PDB entry 8H2H | electron microscopy, 3.20 A resolution | chains A and D of the 3 polymer chains in the assembly

== Chain A ==
Molecule: LtrB
From: Lactococcus lactis
Sequence (902 nucleotides; each row starts with the number of its first residue; note: 1590 numbers in that range are skipped by the numbering (no residue carries them; nothing is unmodelled there)):
     1 GUGCGCCCAG AUAGGGUGUU AAGUCAAGUA GUUUAAGGUA CUACUCUGUA AGAUAACACA
    61 GAAAACAGCC AACCUAACCG AAAAGCGAAA GCUGAUACGG GAACAGAGCA CGGUUGGAAA
   121 GCGAUGAGUU ACCUAAAGAC AAUCGGGUAC GACUGAGUCG CAAUGUUAAU CAGAUAUAAG
   181 GUAUAAGUUG UGUUUACUGA ACGCAAGUUU CUAAUUUCGG UUAUGUGUCG AUAGAGGAAA
   241 GUGUCUGAAA CCUCUAGUAC AAAGAAAGGU AAGUUAUGGU UGUGGACUUA UCUGUUAUCA
   301 CCACAUUUGU ACAAUCUGUA GGAGAACCUA UGGGAACGAA ACGAAAGCGA UGCCGAGAAU
   361 CUGAAUUUAC CAAGACUUAA CACUAACUGG GGAUACCCUA AACAAGAAUG CCUAAUAGAA
   421 AGGAGGAAAA AGGCUAUAGC ACUAGAGCUU GAAAAUCUUG CAAGGGUACG GAGUACUCGU
   481 AGUAGUCUGA GAAGGGUAAC GCCCUUUACA UGGCAAAGGG GUACAGUUAU UGUGUACUAA
   541 AAUUAAAAAU UGAUUAGGGA GGAAAACCUC AAAAUGAAAC CAACAAUGGC AAUUUUAG
  2189 AAAGAAUCAG UAAAAAUUCA CAAGAAAAUA UAGACGAAGU UUUUACAAGA CUUUAUCGUU
  2249 AUCUUUUACG UCCAGAUAUU UAUUACGUGG CGACGCGUUG GGAAAUGGCA AUGAUAGCGA
  2309 AACAACGUAA AACUCUUGUU GUAUGCUUUC AUUGUCAUCG UCACGUGAUU CAUAAACACA
  2369 AGUGAAUUUU UACGAACGAA CAAUAACAGA GCCGUAUACU CCGAGAGGGG UACGUACGGU
  2429 UCCCGAAGAG GGUGGUGCAA ACCAGUCACA GUAAUGUGAA CAAGGCGGUA CCUCCCUACU
  2489 UCAC
Unresolved in the structure: 415-419, 573-578, 2189-2387

== Chain D ==
Protein: Group II intron-encoded protein LtrA
From: Lactococcus lactis
Notes: EC 2.7.7.49, 3.1.-.-
UniProtKB: P0A3U0 (LTRA_LACLC); residues 1-599 here = UniProt positions 1-599
Sequence (599 residues; numbered 1 to 599; the number before each row is that of its first residue):
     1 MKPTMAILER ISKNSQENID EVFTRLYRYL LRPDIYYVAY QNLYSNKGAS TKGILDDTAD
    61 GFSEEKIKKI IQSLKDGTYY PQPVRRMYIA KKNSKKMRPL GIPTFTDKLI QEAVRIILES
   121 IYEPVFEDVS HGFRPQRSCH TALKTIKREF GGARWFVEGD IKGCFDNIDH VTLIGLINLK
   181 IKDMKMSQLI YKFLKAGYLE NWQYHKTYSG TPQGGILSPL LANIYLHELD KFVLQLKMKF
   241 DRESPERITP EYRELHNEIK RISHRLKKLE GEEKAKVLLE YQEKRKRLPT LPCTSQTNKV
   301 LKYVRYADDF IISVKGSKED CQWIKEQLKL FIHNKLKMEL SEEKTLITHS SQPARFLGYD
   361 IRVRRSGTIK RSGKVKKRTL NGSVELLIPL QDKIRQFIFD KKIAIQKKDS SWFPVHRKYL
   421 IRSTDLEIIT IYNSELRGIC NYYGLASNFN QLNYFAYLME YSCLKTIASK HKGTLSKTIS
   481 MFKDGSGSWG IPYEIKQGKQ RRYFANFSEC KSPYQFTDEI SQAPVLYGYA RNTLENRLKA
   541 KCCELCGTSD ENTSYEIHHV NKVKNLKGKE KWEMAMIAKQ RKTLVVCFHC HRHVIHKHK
Disulfide bonds: Cys543-Cys546, Cys587-Cys590
Swiss-Prot annotation at these positions:
  - mutagenesis: Asp308 to Asp309 (Loss of RT function)

== Chain A / chain D interface ==
Pairs across the interface (60; chain A residue first):
  C153(A) - Lys483(D)  phosphate contact
  C153(A) - Gly485(D)  phosphate contact
  C153(A) - Ser486(D)  phosphate contact
  C153(A) - Gly487(D)  phosphate contact
  U210(A) - Lys408(D)  hydrogen bond to the sugar
  C211(A) - Gln406(D)  base contact
  C211(A) - Lys408(D)  phosphate contact
  U222(A) - Asn453(D)  hydrogen bond to the base
  A223(A) - Tyr454(D)  stacking on the base
  G324(A) - Arg154(D)  hydrogen bond to the sugar
  G324(A) - Trp155(D)  phosphate contact
  G324(A) - Gln296(D)  base contact
  G324(A) - His349(D)  hydrogen bond to the phosphate
  G324(A) - Arg365(D)  hydrogen bond to the sugar
  A325(A) - His349(D)  salt bridge to the phosphate
  A325(A) - Ser351(D)  phosphate contact
  A325(A) - Arg365(D)  sugar contact
  A326(A) - Pro292(D)  base contact
  A340(A) - Arg395(D)  hydrogen bond to the phosphate
  A340(A) - Gln406(D)  hydrogen bond to the sugar
  A341(A) - Arg395(D)  salt bridge to the phosphate
  A341(A) - Gln406(D)  sugar contact
  G557(A) - Met184(D)  phosphate contact
  G557(A) - Gln188(D)  sugar contact
  G558(A) - Lys185(D)  phosphate contact
  G559(A) - Lys75(D)  sugar contact
  G559(A) - Asp76(D)  sugar contact
  A560(A) - Lys75(D)  phosphate contact
  A560(A) - Asp76(D)  phosphate contact
  G561(A) - Leu31(D)  phosphate contact
  G561(A) - Lys75(D)  phosphate contact
  G562(A) - Met1(D)  phosphate contact
  G562(A) - Arg28(D)  base contact
  G562(A) - Arg32(D)  salt bridge to the phosphate
  A563(A) - Met1(D)  phosphate contact
  A563(A) - Lys2(D)  phosphate contact
  A563(A) - Ile7(D)  phosphate contact
  A563(A) - Arg25(D)  base contact
  A563(A) - Arg28(D)  base contact
  A563(A) - Arg32(D)  salt bridge to the phosphate
  A564(A) - Lys2(D)  salt bridge to the phosphate
  A564(A) - Ile7(D)  phosphate contact
  A564(A) - Arg10(D)  hydrogen bond to the sugar
  A564(A) - Asn14(D)  hydrogen bond to the sugar
  A565(A) - Asn14(D)  base contact
  A565(A) - Asn18(D)  base contact
  A565(A) - Glu21(D)  phosphate contact
  A565(A) - Tyr29(D)  hydrogen bond to the phosphate
  A566(A) - Thr24(D)  hydrogen bond to the phosphate
  C567(A) - Arg25(D)  hydrogen bond to the base
  C568(A) - Arg28(D)  base contact
  C581(A) - Gly77(D)  sugar contact
  A582(A) - Tyr80(D)  hydrogen bond to the sugar
  A582(A) - Gln188(D)  base contact
  A583(A) - Tyr191(D)  sugar contact
  A583(A) - Lys195(D)  hydrogen bond to the phosphate
  C584(A) - Lys195(D)  salt bridge to the phosphate
  C2480(A) - Lys569(D)  phosphate contact
  C2480(A) - Lys597(D)  phosphate contact
  U2481(A) - His598(D)  phosphate contact
Other interface residues (no listed pair), chain A (31 interface residues in all): U154, G230, A2491
Other interface residues (no listed pair), chain D (51 interface residues in all): Ile71, Thr290, Arg371, Phe399, Lys407, Asp409, Ser410, Gln451, Lys472, Glu570

== In short ==
31 residues of chain A and 51 residues of chain D are in contact, with 14 hydrogen bonds, 6 salt bridges and 1
aromatic stacking contact. Among the polar pairs are U222(A)-Asn453(D), C567(A)-Arg25(D) and
U210(A)-Lys408(D). UniProt lists 2 mutagenesis sites on chain D.
Chain A is LtrB and chain D is Group II intron-encoded protein LtrA, both from Lactococcus lactis; the
structure, Cryo-EM structure of a Group II Intron Complexed with its Reverse Transcriptase, was determined by
electron microscopy.
